Entry 9IHF (electron microscopy, 3.16 A resolution); this record covers chains C and I of the 16 polymer chains in the assembly.

== Chain C ==
Name: Histone H2A type 1
From: Xenopus laevis
UniProtKB: P06897 (H2A1_XENLA); residues 10-120 here correspond to UniProt positions 11-121 (UniProt number = residue number + 1)
Sequence (111 residues; each row starts with the number of its first residue):
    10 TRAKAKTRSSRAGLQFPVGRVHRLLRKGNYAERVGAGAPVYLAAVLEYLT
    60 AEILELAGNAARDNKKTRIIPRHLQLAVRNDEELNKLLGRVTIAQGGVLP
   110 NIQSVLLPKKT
Disordered / not traced: 10, 119-120
Construct notes: conflict Arg99 (Gly100 in P06897)

== Chain I ==
Molecule: Widom-601 DNA
Sequence (147 nucleotides; numbered -73 to 73; the number before each row is that of its first residue; numbers below 1 keep their minus sign (DA-73 is residue -73)):
   -73 ATCGGATGTATATATCTGACACGTGCCTGGAGACTAGGGAGTAATCCCCT
   -23 TGGCGGTTAAAACGCGGGGGACAGCGCGTACGTGCGTTTAAGCGGTGCTA
    27 GAGCTGTCTACGACCAATTGAGCGGCCTCGGCACCGGGATTCTCGAT
Disordered / not traced: -73, 61-73

== Chain C / chain I interface ==
Pairs across the interface (11):
  Arg11(C) with DG-42(I), base contact
  Ala12(C) with DA-41(I), hydrogen bond to the phosphate
  Lys15(C) with DA-43(I), phosphate contact; DG-42(I), phosphate contact
  Thr16(C) with DA-43(I), phosphate contact
  Arg17(C) with DA-43(I), salt bridge to the phosphate
  Arg20(C) with DG-42(I), salt bridge to the phosphate
  Arg29(C) with DG-44(I), phosphate contact
  Arg32(C) with DG-44(I), salt bridge to the phosphate
  Arg42(C) with DG-35(I), sugar contact
  Arg77(C) with DC-54(I), sugar contact
Also at the interface, not in a pair above, chain C (12 interface residues in all): Ala14, Gly28
Also at the interface, not in a pair above, chain I (8 interface residues in all): DA-53, DG-45

== In short ==
12 residues of chain C and 8 residues of chain I are in contact; the contacts include 1 hydrogen bond and 3
salt bridges. Polar contacts include Ala12(C)-DA-41(I), Arg17(C)-DA-43(I) and Arg20(C)-DG-42(I).
Here chain C is Histone H2A type 1 (Xenopus laevis) and chain I is Widom-601 DNA. Entry 9IHF (Nucleosome core
particle bound by one monomer and one dimer of of DTT-reduced native myeloperoxidase) was determined by
electron microscopy (same publication as 9GEN, 9GEO, 9GEP, 9GEQ, 9GER, 9IHD and 9IHE).
